Entry 2BRX (X-ray diffraction, 2.40 A resolution); this record covers chains A and B.

Chain A (and B):
Molecule: Uridylate kinase
Source organism: Pyrococcus furiosus
Notes: EC 2.7.4.-; chain B of this document is another copy of the same molecule, construct and numbering; everything in this record applies to it too
UniProtKB: Q8U122 (PYRH_PYRFU); residue numbers follow UniProt; this construct covers 1-225
Sequence (244 residues; row label = number of the first residue in the row; numbers below 1 keep their minus sign (Gly-18 is residue -18)):
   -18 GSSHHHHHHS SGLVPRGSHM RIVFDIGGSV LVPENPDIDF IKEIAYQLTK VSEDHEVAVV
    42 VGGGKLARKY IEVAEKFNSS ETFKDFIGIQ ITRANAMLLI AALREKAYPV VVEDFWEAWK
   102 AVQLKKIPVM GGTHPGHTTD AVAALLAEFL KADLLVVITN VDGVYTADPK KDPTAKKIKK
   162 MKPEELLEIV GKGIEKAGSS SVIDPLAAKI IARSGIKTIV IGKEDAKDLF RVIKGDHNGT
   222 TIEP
Disordered / not traced: -18 to -1, 174-181 (chain B: -18 to -1, 147-155, 174-181)
UniProt features mapped onto this chain:
  - binding site (Mg(2+)): Asp6, Thr120, Asp121, Ser182
  - binding site (ATP): Gly9, Ser10, Gly45, Arg49, Thr140, Asn141, Tyr146, Asp149, Ser182
  - binding site (UMP): Gly44, Asp66, Thr114 to Thr120, Gly179

How chain A and chain B interact:
Pairs across the interface (48; chain A residue first):
  Val13(A) - Tyr51(B)
  Asn16(A) - Lys50(B)  hydrogen bond
  Pro17(A) - Tyr51(B)  hydrophobic
  Ile19(A) - Lys57(B)
  Ile22(A) - Phe58(B)  hydrophobic
  Lys23(A) - Phe58(B)
  Leu47(A) - Leu47(B)  hydrophobic
  Leu47(A) - Tyr51(B)
  Lys50(A) - Asn16(B)  hydrogen bond
  Tyr51(A) - Val13(B)
  Tyr51(A) - Pro17(B)  hydrophobic
  Tyr51(A) - Leu47(B)
  Tyr51(A) - Ala75(B)
  Tyr51(A) - Asn76(B)  hydrogen bond
  Tyr51(A) - Leu79(B)
  Val54(A) - Leu79(B)  hydrophobic
  Lys57(A) - Ile19(B)
  Phe58(A) - Ile22(B)  hydrophobic
  Phe58(A) - Lys23(B)
  Phe58(A) - Ala82(B)
  Phe58(A) - Ala83(B)  hydrophobic
  Phe58(A) - Arg85(B)
  Asn59(A) - Arg85(B)
  Phe64(A) - Met78(B)
  Phe64(A) - Ile81(B)  hydrophobic
  Phe64(A) - Ala82(B)  hydrophobic
  Phe64(A) - Pro90(B)
  Phe67(A) - Met78(B)
  Ile68(A) - Met78(B)  hydrophobic
  Gln71(A) - Gln71(B)  hydrogen bond
  Gln71(A) - Met78(B)
  Ile72(A) - Ala75(B)  hydrophobic
  Arg74(A) - Gln71(B)
  Ala75(A) - Gln71(B)
  Ala75(A) - Ile72(B)  hydrophobic
  Asn76(A) - Tyr51(B)  hydrogen bond
  Met78(A) - Phe64(B)
  Met78(A) - Phe67(B)
  Met78(A) - Ile68(B)
  Met78(A) - Gln71(B)
  Leu79(A) - Tyr51(B)  hydrophobic
  Ile81(A) - Phe64(B)  hydrophobic
  Ala82(A) - Phe58(B)
  Ala82(A) - Phe64(B)  hydrophobic
  Ala83(A) - Phe58(B)  hydrophobic
  Arg85(A) - Phe58(B)  hydrogen bond (side chain-backbone)
  Arg85(A) - Asn59(B)
  Pro90(A) - Phe64(B)
Interface residues without a listed pair, chain A (30 interface residues in all): Ala55, Ser60
Interface residues without a listed pair, chain B (30 interface residues in all): Val54, Ala55, Ser60, Arg74

In short:
Chain A and chain B each contribute 30 residues to their interface, with 6 hydrogen bonds. Polar contacts
include Asn16(A)-Lys50(B), Tyr51(A)-Asn76(B) and Gln71(A)-Gln71(B). UniProt lists 4 Mg2+-binding residues, 9
ATP-binding residues and 10 UMP-binding residues on chain A.
Chain A and chain B are both Uridylate kinase (Pyrococcus furiosus); the structure, Ump kinase from pyrococcus
furiosus without ligands, was determined by X-ray diffraction (same publication as 2BMU and 2BRI).
